3F7L - chain A; structure by X-ray diffraction, 0.99 A resolution.

== Chain A ==
Protein: Copper, Zinc Superoxide Dismutase
From: Alvinella pompejana
Notes: EC 1.15.1.1
Chain sequence (152 residues; each row starts with the number of its first residue):
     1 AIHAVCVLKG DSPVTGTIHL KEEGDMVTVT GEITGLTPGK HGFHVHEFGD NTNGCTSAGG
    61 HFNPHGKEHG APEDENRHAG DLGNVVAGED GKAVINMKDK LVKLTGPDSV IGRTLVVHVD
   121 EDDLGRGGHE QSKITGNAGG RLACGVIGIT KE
Not modelled in the structure: 152
Disulfides: Cys55-Cys144
Ion coordination: Cu+: His44, His46, His118; Zn2+: His61, His69, His78, Asp81
Ligand contacts:
  - Cu ion (CU): His44, His46, His61, His118
  - : His44, His46, His61, Val116, His118

== In short ==
Ligands of chain A: Cu ion and compounds CU/CU1. His44, His46 and His118 coordinate Cu+. His61, His69, His78
and Asp81 coordinate Zn2+.
Chain A is Copper, Zinc Superoxide Dismutase (Alvinella pompejana); the structure, X-ray Crystal Structure of
Alvinella pompejana Cu,Zn Superoxide Dismutase, was determined by X-ray diffraction (same publication as
3F7K).
